Entry 5ND3 (electron microscopy, 6.10 A resolution (low resolution: residue-level contacts below are approximate; hydrogen-bond / salt-bridge calls are withheld)); this record covers chains A and B of the 3 polymer chains in the assembly.

[Chain A]
Molecule: Tubulin alpha chain
Source organism: Bos taurus
UniProtKB: F2Z4C1 (F2Z4C1_BOVIN); residue numbers follow UniProt; this construct covers 1-451
Sequence (451 residues; numbered 1 to 451; the number before each row is that of its first residue):
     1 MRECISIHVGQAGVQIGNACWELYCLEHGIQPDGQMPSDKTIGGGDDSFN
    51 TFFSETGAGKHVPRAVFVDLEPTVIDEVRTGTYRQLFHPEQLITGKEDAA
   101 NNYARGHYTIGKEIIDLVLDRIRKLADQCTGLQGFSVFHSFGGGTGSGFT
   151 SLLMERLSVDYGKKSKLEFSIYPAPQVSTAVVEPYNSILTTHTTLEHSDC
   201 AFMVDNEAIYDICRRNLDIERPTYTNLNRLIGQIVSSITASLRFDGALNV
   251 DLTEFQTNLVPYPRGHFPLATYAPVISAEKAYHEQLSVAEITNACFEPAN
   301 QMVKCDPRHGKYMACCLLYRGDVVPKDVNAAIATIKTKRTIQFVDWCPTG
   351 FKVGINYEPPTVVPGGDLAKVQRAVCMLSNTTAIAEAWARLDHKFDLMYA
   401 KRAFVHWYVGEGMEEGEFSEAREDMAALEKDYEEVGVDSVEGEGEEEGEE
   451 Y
Unresolved in the structure: 1, 35-60, 440-451
Construct notes: conflict Ser-136 (Leu in F2Z4C1), Gly-265 (Ile in F2Z4C1), Glu-358 (Gln in F2Z4C1)
Residues lining bound ligands: GTP (guanosine-5'-triphosphate): Gly-10, Gln-11, Ala-12, Gln-15, Ala-99, Ala-100, Asn-101, Ser-140, Gly-142, Gly-143, Gly-144, Thr-145, Gly-146, Thr-179, Glu-183, Asn-206, Ile-209, Tyr-224, Leu-227, Asn-228

[Chain B]
Molecule: Tubulin beta-2B chain
Source organism: Bos taurus
UniProtKB: Q6B856 (TBB2B_BOVIN); the author numbering skips numbers that UniProt does not, so the offset changes along the chain: 1-44 = UniProt 1-44; 47-360 = UniProt 45-358; 369-455 = UniProt 359-445
Sequence (445 residues; each row starts with the number of its first residue; note: 10 numbers in that range are skipped by the numbering (no residue carries them; nothing is unmodelled there)):
     1 MREIVHIQAGQCGNQIGAKFWEVISDEHGIDPTGSYHGDSDLQL
    47 ERINVYYNEAAGNKYVPRAILVDLEPGTMDSVRSGPFGQIFRPDNFVFGQ
    97 SGAGNNWAKGHYTEGAELVDSVLDVVRKESESCDCLQGFQLTHSLGGGTG
   147 SGMGTLLISKIREEYPDRIMNTFSVVPSPKVSDTVVEPYNATLSVHQLVE
   197 NTDETYCIDNEALYDICFRTLKLTTPTYGDLNHLVSATMSGVTTCLRFPG
   247 QLNADLRKLAVNMVPFPRLHFFMPGFAPLTSRGSQQYRALTVPELTQQMF
   297 DAKNMMAACDPRHGRYLTVAAVFRGRMSMKEVDEQMLNVQNKNSSYFVEW
   347 IPNNVKTAVCDIPP
   369 RGLKMSATFIGNSTAIQELFKRISEQFTAMFRRKAFLHWYTGEGMDEMEF
   419 TEAESNMNDLVSEYQQYQDATADEQGEFEEEEGEDEA
Unresolved in the structure: 1, 438-455
Construct notes: conflict Ala-57 (Thr55 in Q6B856), Val-172 (Met170 in Q6B856), Ala-298 (Ser296 in Q6B856), Val-318 (Ile316 in Q6B856)
Residues lining bound ligands:
  - GDP (guanosine-5'-diphosphate): Gly-10, Gln-11, Cys-12, Gln-15, Ile-16, Asn-101, Ser-140, Gly-142, Gly-143, Gly-144, Thr-145, Gly-146, Val-171, Pro-173, Asp-179, Thr-180, Glu-183, Asn-206, Leu-209, Tyr-224, Asn-228
  - taxol (TA1): Glu-22, Val-23, Asp-26, Glu-27, Leu-217, Asp-226, His-229, Leu-230, Ala-233, Ser-236, Gly-237, Phe-272, Pro-274, Leu-275, Thr-276, Ser-277, Arg-278, Arg-320, Pro-360, Arg-369, Gly-370, Leu-371

[Interface between chain A and chain B]
Residue-residue contacts (62; chain A residue first):
  Gln-11(A) / Gln-247(B)
  Gln-11(A) / Leu-248(B)
  Gln-11(A) / Asn-249(B)
  Gln-15(A) / Gln-247(B)
  Glu-71(A) / Arg-2(B)
  Glu-71(A) / Arg-48(B)
  Glu-71(A) / Asn-249(B)
  Thr-73(A) / Arg-48(B)
  Thr-73(A) / Pro-245(B)
  Lys-96(A) / Asp-130(B)
  Lys-96(A) / Cys-131(B)
  Glu-97(A) / Arg-2(B)
  Glu-97(A) / Cys-131(B)
  Glu-97(A) / Gln-133(B)
  Asp-98(A) / Arg-2(B)
  Asp-98(A) / Gln-133(B)
  Asp-98(A) / Arg-253(B)
  Ala-99(A) / Arg-2(B)
  Asn-101(A) / Lys-254(B)
  Asn-101(A) / Asn-258(B)
  Arg-105(A) / Arg-253(B)
  Gln-176(A) / Asn-349(B)
  Val-177(A) / Asp-329(B)
  Ser-178(A) / Asp-329(B)
  Ser-178(A) / Asn-349(B)
  Ser-178(A) / Thr-353(B)
  Thr-179(A) / Lys-352(B)
  Thr-179(A) / Thr-353(B)
  Ala-180(A) / Asn-258(B)
  Val-181(A) / Asn-258(B)
  Val-181(A) / Asn-349(B)
  Val-181(A) / Lys-352(B)
  Val-182(A) / Asn-258(B)
  Tyr-210(A) / Met-325(B)
  Tyr-210(A) / Lys-326(B)
  Arg-214(A) / Glu-330(B)
  Glu-220(A) / Ser-324(B)
  Glu-220(A) / Lys-326(B)
  Arg-221(A) / Ser-324(B)
  Pro-222(A) / Ser-324(B)
  Pro-222(A) / Met-325(B)
  Pro-222(A) / Lys-326(B)
  Thr-223(A) / Gln-247(B)
  Tyr-224(A) / Gln-247(B)
  Tyr-224(A) / Met-325(B)
  Lys-394(A) / Pro-348(B)
  Met-398(A) / Pro-348(B)
  Lys-401(A) / Phe-262(B)
  Lys-401(A) / Trp-346(B)
  Ala-403(A) / Pro-261(B)
  Phe-404(A) / Val-257(B)
  Phe-404(A) / Asn-258(B)
  Phe-404(A) / Met-259(B)
  Phe-404(A) / Val-260(B)
  Phe-404(A) / Pro-261(B)
  His-406(A) / Val-260(B)
  His-406(A) / Pro-261(B)
  His-406(A) / Phe-262(B)
  His-406(A) / Pro-263(B)
  Trp-407(A) / Ala-256(B)
  Trp-407(A) / Val-257(B)
  Trp-407(A) / Val-260(B)
Other interface residues (no listed pair), chain A (38 interface residues in all): Pro-72, Asp-76, Glu-77, Thr-80, Ala-100, Asn-102, Leu-397
Other interface residues (no listed pair), chain B (37 interface residues in all): Glu-47, Asp-163, Arg-243, Ala-250, Asp-251, Thr-314, Leu-333, Ile-347

[Summary]
38 residues of chain A face 37 of chain B across their interface. Chain A binds GTP. Ligands of chain B: GDP
and taxol.
Here chain A is Tubulin alpha chain and chain B is Tubulin beta-2B chain, both from Bos taurus. Entry 5ND3
(Microtubule-bound MKLP2 motor domain in the with no nucleotide) was determined by electron microscopy,
deposited together with 5ND2, 5ND4 and 5ND7.
